Entry 7TD4 (electron microscopy, 2.60 A resolution); this record covers chains B and G of the 4 polymer chains in the assembly.

[Chain B]
Molecule: Guanine nucleotide-binding protein G(I)/G(S)/G(T) subunit beta-1
Organism: Bos taurus
UniProt: P62871 (GBB1_BOVIN); residues 1-340 here = UniProt positions 1-340
Sequence (340 residues; row label = number of the first residue in the row):
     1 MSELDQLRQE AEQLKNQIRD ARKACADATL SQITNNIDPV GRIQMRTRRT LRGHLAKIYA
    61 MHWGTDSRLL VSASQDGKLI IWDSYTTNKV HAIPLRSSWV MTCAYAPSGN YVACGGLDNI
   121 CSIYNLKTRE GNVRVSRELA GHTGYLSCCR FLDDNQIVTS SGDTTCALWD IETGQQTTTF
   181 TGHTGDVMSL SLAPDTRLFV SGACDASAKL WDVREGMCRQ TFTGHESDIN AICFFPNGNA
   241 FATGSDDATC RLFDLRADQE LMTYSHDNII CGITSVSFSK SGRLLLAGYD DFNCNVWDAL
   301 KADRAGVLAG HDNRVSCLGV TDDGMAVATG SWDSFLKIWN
Unresolved in the structure: 1-9
UniProt features mapped onto this chain:
  - modified residue: Ser-2 (N-acetylserine), His-266 (Phosphohistidine)

[Chain G]
Molecule: Guanine nucleotide-binding protein G(I)/G(S)/G(O) subunit gamma-2
Organism: Bos taurus
UniProt: P63212 (GBG2_BOVIN); residue numbers follow UniProt; this construct covers 1-71
Sequence (71 residues; numbered 1 to 71; the number before each row is that of its first residue):
     1 MASNNTASIA QARKLVEQLK MEANIDRIKV SKAAADLMAY CEAHAKEDPL LTPVPASENP
    61 FREKKFFSAI L
Unresolved in the structure: 1-12, 64-71
Sequence notes: engineered mutation Ser-68 (Cys in P63212)
UniProt features mapped onto this chain:
  - modified residue: Ala-2 (N-acetylalanine)

[Interface between chain B and chain G]
Contacting residue pairs (73):
  Ala-11(B) / Val-16(G)  hydrophobic
  Leu-14(B) / Val-16(G)
  Leu-14(B) / Leu-19(G)  hydrophobic
  Leu-14(B) / Lys-20(G)
  Ile-18(B) / Glu-22(G)
  Ile-18(B) / Ala-23(G)  hydrophobic
  Ile-18(B) / Arg-27(G)
  Ala-21(B) / Arg-27(G)
  Cys-25(B) / Arg-27(G)
  Cys-25(B) / Ile-28(G)
  Cys-25(B) / Lys-29(G)
  Cys-25(B) / Val-30(G)  hydrogen bond (backbone-backbone)
  Ala-26(B) / Val-30(G)  hydrophobic
  Asp-27(B) / Lys-29(G)
  Asp-27(B) / Val-30(G)
  Asp-27(B) / Ser-31(G)  hydrogen bond
  Ala-28(B) / Val-30(G)
  Leu-30(B) / Ala-34(G)  hydrophobic
  Ile-33(B) / Ser-31(G)
  Ile-33(B) / Ala-34(G)  hydrophobic
  Ile-33(B) / Met-38(G)
  Ile-37(B) / Met-38(G)  hydrophobic
  Val-40(B) / Leu-51(G)  hydrophobic
  Ile-43(B) / Leu-50(G)
  Arg-48(B) / Phe-61(G)
  Arg-48(B) / Arg-62(G)
  Arg-49(B) / Pro-60(G)
  Arg-49(B) / Phe-61(G)  hydrogen bond (side chain-backbone)
  Ser-84(B) / Phe-61(G)
  Tyr-85(B) / Pro-60(G)
  Tyr-85(B) / Phe-61(G)  hydrophobic
  Met-217(B) / Met-21(G)  hydrophobic
  Cys-218(B) / Gln-18(G)  hydrogen bond (backbone-side chain)
  Gln-220(B) / Ile-25(G)
  Phe-235(B) / Leu-37(G)  hydrophobic
  Phe-235(B) / Tyr-40(G)  hydrophobic
  Phe-235(B) / Cys-41(G)  hydrophobic
  Pro-236(B) / Tyr-40(G)
  Asn-237(B) / Tyr-40(G)
  Ala-240(B) / Leu-37(G)  hydrophobic
  Asp-254(B) / Ala-33(G)
  Arg-256(B) / Asp-26(G)
  Arg-256(B) / Arg-27(G)
  Arg-256(B) / Ile-28(G)  hydrogen bond (backbone-backbone)
  Arg-256(B) / Asp-36(G)  salt bridge
  Ala-257(B) / Ile-28(G)
  Gln-259(B) / Val-30(G)
  Leu-261(B) / Val-30(G)  hydrophobic
  Leu-261(B) / Leu-37(G)  hydrophobic
  Ser-279(B) / Asp-48(G)  hydrogen bond
  Lys-280(B) / Glu-47(G)
  Lys-280(B) / Asp-48(G)
  Ser-281(B) / Tyr-40(G)
  Ser-281(B) / Cys-41(G)  hydrogen bond (side chain-backbone)
  Ser-281(B) / His-44(G)  hydrogen bond (side chain-backbone)
  Ser-281(B) / Ala-45(G)
  Ser-281(B) / Asp-48(G)  hydrogen bond (backbone-side chain)
  Gly-282(B) / Cys-41(G)
  Arg-283(B) / Cys-41(G)
  Leu-284(B) / Leu-50(G)
  Leu-284(B) / Leu-51(G)  hydrophobic
  Leu-300(B) / Cys-41(G)  hydrophobic
  Asp-323(B) / Pro-49(G)
  Gly-324(B) / Pro-49(G)
  Gly-324(B) / Leu-50(G)
  Met-325(B) / Pro-49(G)  hydrophobic
  Met-325(B) / Leu-50(G)
  Met-325(B) / Glu-58(G)
  Ala-326(B) / Phe-61(G)  hydrophobic
  Val-327(B) / Leu-50(G)  hydrophobic
  Ile-338(B) / Phe-61(G)  hydrophobic
  Asn-340(B) / Asn-59(G)  hydrogen bond
  Asn-340(B) / Phe-61(G)
Other interface residues (no listed pair), chain B (51 interface residues in all): Lys-15, Gln-17, Thr-34, Trp-63, Arg-219, Leu-252, Asp-258, Val-320
Other interface residues (no listed pair), chain G (35 interface residues in all): Ala-35, Val-54

[Overview]
The interface between chain B and chain G involves 51 residues on one side and 35 on the other; the contacts
include 10 hydrogen bonds and 1 salt bridge. Among the polar pairs are Arg-256(B)/Asp-36(G),
Asp-27(B)/Ser-31(G) and Arg-49(B)/Phe-61(G).
Chain B is Guanine nucleotide-binding protein G(I)/G(S)/G(T) subunit beta-1 and chain G is Guanine
nucleotide-binding protein G(I)/G(S)/G(O) subunit gamma-2, both from Bos taurus; the structure,
Sphingosine-1-phosphate receptor 1-Gi complex bound to Siponimod, was determined by electron microscopy,
deposited together with 7TD0, 7TD1, 7TD2 and 7TD3.
